6M5U - chains A and C of the 3 polymer chains in the assembly; structure by electron microscopy, 3.80 A resolution.

Chain A:
Molecule: Tripartite terminase subunit 3
Organism: Human herpesvirus 1 (strain 17)
Notes: EC 3.1.-.-
UniProtKB: P04295 (TRM3_HHV11); residue numbers follow UniProt; this construct covers 35-728
Amino-acid sequence (694 residues; each row starts with the number of its first residue):
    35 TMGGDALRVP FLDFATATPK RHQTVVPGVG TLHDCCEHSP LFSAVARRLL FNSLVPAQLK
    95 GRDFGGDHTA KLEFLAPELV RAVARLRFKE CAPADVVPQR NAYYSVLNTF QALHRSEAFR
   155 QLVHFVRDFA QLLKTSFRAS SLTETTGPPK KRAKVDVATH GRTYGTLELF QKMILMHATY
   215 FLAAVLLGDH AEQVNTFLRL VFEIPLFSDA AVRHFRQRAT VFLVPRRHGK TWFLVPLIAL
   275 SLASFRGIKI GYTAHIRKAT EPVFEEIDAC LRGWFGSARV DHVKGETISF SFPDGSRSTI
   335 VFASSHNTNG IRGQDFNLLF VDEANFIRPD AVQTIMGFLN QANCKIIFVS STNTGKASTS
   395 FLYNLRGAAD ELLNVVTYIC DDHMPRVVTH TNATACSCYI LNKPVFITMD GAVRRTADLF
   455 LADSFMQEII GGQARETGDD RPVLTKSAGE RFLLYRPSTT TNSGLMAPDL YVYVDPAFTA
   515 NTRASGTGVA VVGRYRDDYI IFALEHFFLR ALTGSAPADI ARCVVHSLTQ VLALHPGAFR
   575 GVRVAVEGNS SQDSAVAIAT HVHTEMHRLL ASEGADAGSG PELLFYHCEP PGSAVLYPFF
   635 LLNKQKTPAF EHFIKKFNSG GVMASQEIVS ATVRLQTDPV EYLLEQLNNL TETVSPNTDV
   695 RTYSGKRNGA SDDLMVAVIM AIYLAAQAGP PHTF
Unresolved in the structure: 35-37, 177-196, 292-293, 341-347, 433-475, 603-613, 686-704, 720-722, 728
Ligand contacts: ADP (adenosine-5'-diphosphate): Thr-200, Leu-201, Glu-202, Gln-205, Pro-259, Arg-260, Arg-261, His-262, Gly-263, Lys-264, Thr-265, Trp-266, Cys-430
What the authors report for this chain:
  - binding site for beryllium trifluoride: Arg-261
  - conformationally variable residues (side-chain flip): Phe-171, Glu-202, Arg-261, Thr-265, Glu-357
  - binding site for ADP: Glu-202, Trp-266
  - contacts within the chain: Phe-171/Trp-266 (pi stacking)
  - catalytic residues: Arg-346
  - mutagenesis - R346A: abolished catalytic activity
  - catalytic residues: Asp-509, Glu-581, Asp-706, Asp-707 (by similarity / conservation)

Chain C:
Molecule: Tripartite terminase subunit 2
Organism: Human herpesvirus 1 (strain 17)
UniProtKB: B9VQG1 (B9VQG1_HHV11); numbering as in UniProt (aligned over 12-129)
Amino-acid sequence (118 residues; numbered 12 to 129; the number before each row is that of its first residue):
    12 TLRDTIPDCA LRSQTLESLD ARYVSRDGAH DAAVWFEDMT PAELEVVFPT TDAKLNYLSR
    72 TQRLASLLTY AGPIKAPDDA AAPQTPDTAC VHGELLARKR ERFAAVINRF LDLHQILR
Unresolved in the structure: 12, 83-95
Ion coordination: Zn2+: Cys-101 (shared with 1 residue of chain B)

How chain A and chain C interact:
Residue-residue contacts - 23 pairs, chain A then chain C:
  Ala-49(A) / Trp-46(C)
  Thr-50(A) / Trp-46(C)
  Ala-51(A) / Trp-46(C)  hydrophobic
  His-56(A) / Lys-65(C)  hydrogen bond
  His-67(A) / Thr-62(C)
  Asp-68(A) / Thr-62(C)  hydrogen bond
  Cys-69(A) / Thr-62(C)
  His-72(A) / Asp-63(C)  salt bridge
  Arg-121(A) / Ala-44(C)  hydrogen bond (backbone-backbone)
  Arg-121(A) / Val-45(C)  hydrogen bond (backbone-backbone)
  Phe-122(A) / Val-45(C)  hydrophobic
  Lys-123(A) / Trp-46(C)
  Glu-124(A) / Leu-13(C)
  Tyr-489(A) / Arg-120(C)
  Tyr-489(A) / Asp-123(C)  hydrogen bond
  Tyr-489(A) / Leu-124(C)
  Arg-490(A) / Ile-127(C)
  Asp-531(A) / Glu-112(C)
  Asp-532(A) / Arg-120(C)
  Ser-653(A) / Arg-113(C)  hydrogen bond (backbone-side chain)
  Gly-654(A) / Arg-120(C)  hydrogen bond (backbone-side chain)
  Met-657(A) / Arg-120(C)
  Gln-660(A) / Ile-127(C)
Other interface residues (no listed pair), chain A (25 interface residues in all): Arg-119, Leu-120, Pro-491, Arg-530, Gly-655
Other interface residues (no listed pair), chain C (21 interface residues in all): Asp-15, Asp-42, Ala-43, Phe-47, Glu-48, Asp-49, Thr-61, Leu-66

Overview:
25 residues of chain A and 21 residues of chain C are in contact, with 7 hydrogen bonds and 1 salt bridge.
Polar contacts include His-72(A)/Asp-63(C), His-56(A)/Lys-65(C) and Asp-68(A)/Thr-62(C). Chain A binds ADP.
From the paper: catalytic residues Arg-346(A), Asp-509(A) and Glu-581(A) among others; R346A of chain A
abolishes catalytic activity.
Here chain A is Tripartite terminase subunit 3 and chain C is Tripartite terminase subunit 2, both from Human
herpesvirus 1 (strain 17). Entry 6M5U (The coordinates of the monomeric terminase complex in the presence of
the ADP-BeF3) was determined by electron microscopy together with 6M5R, 6M5S, 6M5T and 6M5V from the same
study.
